7WOJ - chain A; structure by X-ray diffraction, 2.89 A resolution.

[Chain A]
Protein: Albumin
Organism: Homo sapiens
UniProtKB: P02768 (ALBU_HUMAN); residues -23 to 585 here correspond to UniProt positions 1-609 (UniProt number = residue number + 24)
Amino-acid sequence (609 residues; numbered -23 to 585; the number before each row is that of its first residue; numbers below 1 keep their minus sign (Met-23 is residue -23)):
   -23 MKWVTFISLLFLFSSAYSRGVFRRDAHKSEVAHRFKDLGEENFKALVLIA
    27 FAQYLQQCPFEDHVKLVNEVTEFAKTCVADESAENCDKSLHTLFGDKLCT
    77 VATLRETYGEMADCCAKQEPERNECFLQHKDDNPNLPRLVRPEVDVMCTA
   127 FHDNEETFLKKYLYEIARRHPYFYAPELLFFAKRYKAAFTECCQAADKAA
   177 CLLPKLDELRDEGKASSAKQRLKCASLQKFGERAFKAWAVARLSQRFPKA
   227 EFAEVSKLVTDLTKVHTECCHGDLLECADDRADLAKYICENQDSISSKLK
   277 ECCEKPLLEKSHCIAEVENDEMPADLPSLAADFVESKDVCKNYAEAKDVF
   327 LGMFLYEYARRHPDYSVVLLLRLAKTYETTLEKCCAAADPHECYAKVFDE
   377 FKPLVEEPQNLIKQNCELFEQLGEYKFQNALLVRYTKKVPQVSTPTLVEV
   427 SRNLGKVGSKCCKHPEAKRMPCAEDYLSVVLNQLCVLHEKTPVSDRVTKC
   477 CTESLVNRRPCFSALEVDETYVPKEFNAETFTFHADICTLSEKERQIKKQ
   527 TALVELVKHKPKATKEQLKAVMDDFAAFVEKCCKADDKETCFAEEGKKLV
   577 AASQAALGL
Not modelled in the structure: -23 to 6, 64-65, 371-373, 559-564, 585
Swiss-Prot annotation at these positions:
  - binding site (Cu cation): His3
  - binding site (Ca(2+)): Glu6, Asp13, Glu244, Asp249, Glu252, Asp255, Asp259
  - binding site (Zn(2+)): His67, His247, Asp249
  - binding site ((4Z,15Z)-bilirubin IXalpha): Lys240
  - site: Lys4 (Not glycated), Lys20 (Not glycated), Lys41 (Not glycated), Lys64 (Not glycated), Lys73 (Not glycated), Lys93 (Not glycated), Lys106 (Not glycated), Lys136 (Not glycated), Lys159 (Not glycated), Lys174 (Not glycated), Lys181 (Not glycated), Lys190 (Not glycated), Lys195 (Not glycated), Lys199 (Aspirin-acetylated lysine), Lys205 (Not glycated), Lys212 (Not glycated), Lys240 (Not glycated), Lys262 (Not glycated), Lys274 (Not glycated), Lys286 (Not glycated) and 18 more in UniProt
  - modified residue: Ser5 (Phosphoserine), Ser58 (Phosphoserine), Ser65 (Phosphoserine), Thr83 (Phosphothreonine), Lys205 (N6-succinyllysine), Ser273 (Phosphoserine), Ser419 (Phosphoserine), Thr420 (Phosphothreonine), Thr422 (Phosphothreonine), Lys436 (N6-succinyllysine), Ser489 (Phosphoserine), Lys519 (N6-succinyllysine), Lys534 (N6-methyllysine), Lys564 (N6-succinyllysine)
  - glycosylation: Lys12 (N-linked (Glc) (glycation) lysine), Lys51 (N-linked (Glc) (glycation) lysine), Lys137 (N-linked (Glc) (glycation) lysine), Lys162 (N-linked (Glc) (glycation) lysine), Lys199 (N-linked (Glc) (glycation) lysine), Lys225 (N-linked (Glc) (glycation) lysine), Lys233 (N-linked (Glc) (glycation) lysine), Lys276 (N-linked (Glc) (glycation) lysine), Lys281 (N-linked (Glc) (glycation) lysine), Lys313 (N-linked (Glc) (glycation) lysine), Lys317 (N-linked (Glc) (glycation) lysine), Asn318 (N-linked (GlcNAc...) asparagine), Lys323 (N-linked (Glc) (glycation) lysine), Lys351 (N-linked (Glc) (glycation) lysine), Lys378 (N-linked (Glc) (glycation) lysine), Lys413 (N-linked (Glc) (glycation) lysine), Lys439 (N-linked (Glc) (glycation) lysine), Lys444 (N-linked (Glc) (glycation) lysine), Asp494 (N-linked (GlcNAc...) asparagine), Lys525 (N-linked (Glc) (glycation) lysine) and 4 more in UniProt
Disulfides: Cys53-Cys62, Cys75-Cys91, Cys90-Cys101, Cys124-Cys169, Cys168-Cys177, Cys200-Cys246, Cys245-Cys253, Cys265-Cys279, Cys278-Cys289, Cys316-Cys361, Cys360-Cys369, Cys392-Cys438, Cys437-Cys448, Cys461-Cys477, Cys476-Cys487, Cys558-Cys567
Bound ions: Cisplatin Pt (9 sites), coordinated by His105, His128, His146, His247, Met298, Met329, His338, Lys436, His440, Met548
Residues lining bound ligands:
  - Cisplatin (CPT), molecule 1: Glu86, Met87, Gln104, His105
  - Cisplatin (CPT), molecule 2: Arg114, Arg145, His146
  - Cisplatin (CPT), molecule 3: Phe228, Asp308, Phe309, Phe326, Met329, Glu333
  - Cisplatin (CPT), molecule 4: Tyr334, His338, Tyr341
  - Cisplatin (CPT), molecule 5: Tyr401, Asn405, Met548
  - Cisplatin (CPT), molecule 6: Lys436, His440, Lys444, Cys448, Tyr452

[Summary]
Ligands of chain A: 6 copies of Cisplatin. The Cisplatin Pt site is built by Lys436 and His440. UniProt lists
Cu cation-binding residue His3, 7 Ca2+-binding residues, 3 Zn2+-binding residues and (4Z,15Z)-bilirubin
IXalpha-binding residue Lys240.
Chain A is Albumin (Homo sapiens); the structure, Crystal structure of HSA-Myr complex soaked with cisplatin
for one week, was determined by X-ray diffraction together with 7WOK from the same study.
